Entry 6VFJ (electron microscopy, 5.35 A resolution (low resolution: residue-level contacts below are approximate; hydrogen-bond / salt-bridge calls are withheld)); this record covers chains B and A.

== Chain B ==
Molecule: I53_dn5B
Organism: synthetic construct
Amino-acid sequence (128 residues; numbered 0 to 127; the number before each row is that of its first residue; numbering starts at 0):
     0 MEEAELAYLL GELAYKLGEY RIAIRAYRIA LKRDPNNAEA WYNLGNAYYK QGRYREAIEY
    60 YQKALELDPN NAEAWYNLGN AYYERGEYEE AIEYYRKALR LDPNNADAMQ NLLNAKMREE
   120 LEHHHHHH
Unresolved in the structure: 0, 120-127

== Chain A ==
Molecule: I53_dn5A
Organism: synthetic construct
Amino-acid sequence (155 residues; numbered -1 to 153; the number before each row is that of its first residue; numbers below 1 keep their minus sign (Met-1 is residue -1)):
    -1 MGKYDGSKLR IGILHARWNA EIILALVLGA LKRLQEFGVK RENIIIETVP GSFELPYGSK
    59 LFVEKQKRLG KPLDAIIPIG VLIKGSTMHF EYICDSTTHQ LMKLNFELGI PVIFGVLTCL
   119 TDEQAEARAG LIEGKMHNHG EDWGAAAVEM ATKFN
Unresolved in the structure: -1 to 0
What the authors report for this chain:
  - mutagenesis - W16G/C92A/C117A: decreased stability
  - mutagenesis - W16G/K82R/M86P/E89D/C92A/L115I/C117A/L118D: increased stability

== Chain B / chain A interface ==
Contacting residue pairs (13; chain B residue first):
  Leu98(B) with Leu22(A)
  Ala105(B) with Arg15(A)
  Met108(B) with His13(A); Ala18(A); Leu22(A)
  Gln109(B) with His13(A); Ile44(A); Thr46(A)
  Leu112(B) with Val25(A)
  Asn113(B) with Arg39(A)
  Lys115(B) with Leu26(A)
  Met116(B) with Leu29(A); Arg39(A)
Interface residues without a listed pair, chain B (9 interface residues in all): Leu111
Interface residues without a listed pair, chain A (11 interface residues in all): Ala14

== In short ==
The interface between chain B and chain A involves 9 residues on one side and 11 on the other. From the paper:
W16G/C92A/C117A of chain A reduce stability; W16G/K82R/M86P/E89D/C92A/L115I/C117A/L118D of chain A increase
stability.
Chain B is I53_dn5B and chain A is I53_dn5A, both from synthetic construct; the structure, De novo designed
icosahedral nanoparticle I53_dn5, was determined by electron microscopy, deposited together with 6V8E, 6VFH
and 6VEH.
